PDB entry 6UUB | X-ray diffraction, 3.96 A resolution | chains DDD and 111 of the 8 polymer chains in the assembly

# Chain DDD
Name: DNA-directed RNA polymerase subunit beta'
Source organism: Escherichia coli
Notes: EC 2.7.7.6
UniProtKB: P0A8T7 (RPOC_ECOLI); residue numbers follow UniProt; this construct covers 1-1407
Sequence (1407 residues; numbered 1 to 1407; the number before each row is that of its first residue):
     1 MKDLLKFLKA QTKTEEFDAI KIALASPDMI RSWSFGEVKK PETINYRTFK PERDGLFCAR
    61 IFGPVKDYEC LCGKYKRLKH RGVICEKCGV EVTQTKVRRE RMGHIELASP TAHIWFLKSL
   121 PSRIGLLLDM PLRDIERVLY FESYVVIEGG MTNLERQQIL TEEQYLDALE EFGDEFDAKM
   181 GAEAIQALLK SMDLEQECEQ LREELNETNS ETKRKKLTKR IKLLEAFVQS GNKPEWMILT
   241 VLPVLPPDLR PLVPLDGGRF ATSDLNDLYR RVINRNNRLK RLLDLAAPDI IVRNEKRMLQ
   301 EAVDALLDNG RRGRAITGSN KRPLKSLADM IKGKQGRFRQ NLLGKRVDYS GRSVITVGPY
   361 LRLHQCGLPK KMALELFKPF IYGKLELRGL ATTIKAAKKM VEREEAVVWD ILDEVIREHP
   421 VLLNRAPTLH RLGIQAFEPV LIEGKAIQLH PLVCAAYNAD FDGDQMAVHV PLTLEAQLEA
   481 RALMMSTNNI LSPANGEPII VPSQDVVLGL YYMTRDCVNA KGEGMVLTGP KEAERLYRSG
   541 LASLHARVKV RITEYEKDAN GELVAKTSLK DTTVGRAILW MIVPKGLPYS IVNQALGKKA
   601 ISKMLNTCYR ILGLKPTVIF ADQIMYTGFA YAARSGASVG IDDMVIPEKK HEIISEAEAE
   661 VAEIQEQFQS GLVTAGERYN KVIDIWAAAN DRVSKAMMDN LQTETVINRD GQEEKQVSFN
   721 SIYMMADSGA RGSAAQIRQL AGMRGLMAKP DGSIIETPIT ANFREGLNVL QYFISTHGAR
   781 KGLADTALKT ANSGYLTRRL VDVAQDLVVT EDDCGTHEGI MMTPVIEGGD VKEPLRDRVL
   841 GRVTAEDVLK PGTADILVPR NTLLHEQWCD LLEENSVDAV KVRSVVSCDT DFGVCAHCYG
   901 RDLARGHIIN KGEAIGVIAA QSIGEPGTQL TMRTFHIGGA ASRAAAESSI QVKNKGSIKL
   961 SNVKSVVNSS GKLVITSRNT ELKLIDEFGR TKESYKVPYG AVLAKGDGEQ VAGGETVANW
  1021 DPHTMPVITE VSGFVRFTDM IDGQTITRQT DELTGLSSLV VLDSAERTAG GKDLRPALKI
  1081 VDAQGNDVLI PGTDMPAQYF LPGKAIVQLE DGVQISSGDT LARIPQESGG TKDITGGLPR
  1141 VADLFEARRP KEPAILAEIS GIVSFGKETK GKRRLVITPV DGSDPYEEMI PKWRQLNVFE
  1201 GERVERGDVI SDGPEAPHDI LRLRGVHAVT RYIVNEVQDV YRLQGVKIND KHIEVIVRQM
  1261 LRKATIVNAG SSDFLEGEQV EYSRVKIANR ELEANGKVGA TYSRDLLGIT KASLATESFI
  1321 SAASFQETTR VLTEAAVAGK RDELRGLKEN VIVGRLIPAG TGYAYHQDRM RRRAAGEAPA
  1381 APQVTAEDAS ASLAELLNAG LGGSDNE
Disordered / not traced: 1-14, 932-943, 1377-1407
Metal / ion sites: Zn2+ site 1: Cys-72, Cys-85, Cys-88; Mg2+: Asp-460, Asp-462, Asp-464; Zn2+ site 2: Cys-814, Cys-895
Residues lining bound ligands: UTP (uridine 5'-triphosphate): Arg-425, Asn-458, Asp-460, Arg-731, Thr-786
Curated features (UniProtKB/Swiss-Prot):
  - binding site (Zn(2+)): Cys-70, Cys-72, Cys-85, Cys-88, Cys-814, Cys-888, Cys-895, Cys-898
  - binding site (Mg(2+)): Asp-460, Asp-462, Asp-464
  - modified residue: Lys-983 (N6-acetyllysine)
  - mutagenesis: Gln-504 (Q504P: Resistant to antibiotics salinamide A and B), Asn-690 (N690D: Resistant to antibiotics salinamide A and B), Met-697 (M697V: Resistant to antibiotics salinamide A and B), Ala-735 (A735T: Resistant to antibiotics salinamide A and B), Arg-738 (R738C/H/P/S: Resistant to antibiotics salinamide A and B), Ala-748 (A748E: Resistant to antibiotics salinamide A and B), Pro-758 (P758S/T: Resistant to antibiotics salinamide A and B), Phe-763 (F763C: Resistant to antibiotics salinamide A and B), Ser-775 (S775A: Resistant to antibiotics salinamide A and B), Ala-779 (A779T/V: Resistant to antibiotics salinamide A and B), Arg-780 (R780C: Resistant to antibiotics salinamide A and B), Gly-782 (G782A/C: Resistant to antibiotics salinamide A and B), 1 further mutagenesis entry in UniProt

# Chain 111
Molecule: Synthetic DNA 50-MER (promoter non-template strand)
Sequence (50 nucleotides; numbered 10 to 59; the number before each row is that of its first residue):
    10 ACCTTGACAT CCCACCTCAC GTATGCTATA ATGTGTGCAG TCTGACGCGG
Disordered / not traced: 10-27

# How chain DDD and chain 111 interact
Contacting residue pairs (4):
  Tyr-46(DDD) with DT31(111), phosphate contact
  Arg-314(DDD) with DG46(111), phosphate contact
  Arg-1148(DDD) with DG53(111), salt bridge to the phosphate; DA54(111), salt bridge to the phosphate
Other interface residues (no listed pair), chain DDD (8 interface residues in all): Leu-120, Pro-121, Pro-131, Arg-133, Asp-1143
Other interface residues (no listed pair), chain 111 (7 interface residues in all): DG56, DC57, DG58

# In short
8 residues of chain DDD face 7 of chain 111 across their interface; the contacts include 2 salt bridges. Among
the polar pairs are Arg-1148(DDD)/DG53(111) and Arg-1148(DDD)/DA54(111). Ligands of chain DDD: UTP.
Chain DDD is DNA-directed RNA polymerase subunit beta' (Escherichia coli) and chain 111 is Synthetic DNA
50-MER (promoter non-template strand); the structure, E. coli sigma-S transcription initiation complex with a
mismatching UTP ("Fresh" crystal soaked with UTP for ..., was determined by X-ray diffraction, deposited
together with 6UTV, 6UTW, 6UTX, 6UTY, 6UTZ, 6UU0 and 11 further entries.
